8S36 - chains A and I of the 12 polymer chains in the assembly; structure by electron microscopy, 2.90 A resolution.

[Chain A]
Molecule: CRISPR type AFERR-associated protein Csf2
Organism: Klebsiella pneumoniae
Notes: engineered mutation(s): 6xHis-tag
Reference sequence: A0A333ESG5 (A0A333ESG5_KLEPN); residues 1-343 here = UniProt positions 1-343
Sequence (350 residues; each row starts with the number of its first residue):
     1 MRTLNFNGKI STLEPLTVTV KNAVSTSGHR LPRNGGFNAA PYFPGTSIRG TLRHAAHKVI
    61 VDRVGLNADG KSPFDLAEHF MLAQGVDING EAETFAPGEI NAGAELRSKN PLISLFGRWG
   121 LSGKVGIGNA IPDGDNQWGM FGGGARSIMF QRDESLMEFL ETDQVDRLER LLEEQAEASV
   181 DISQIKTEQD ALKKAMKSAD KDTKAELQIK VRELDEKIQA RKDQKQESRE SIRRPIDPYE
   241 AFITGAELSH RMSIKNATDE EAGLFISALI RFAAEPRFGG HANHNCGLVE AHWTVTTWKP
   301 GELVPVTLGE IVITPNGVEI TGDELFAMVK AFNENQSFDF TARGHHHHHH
Disordered / not traced: 343-350
Differences from the reference sequence: expression tag (344-350)

[Chain I]
Molecule: Ts-DNA
Sequence (60 nucleotides; numbered -48 to 11; the number before each row is that of its first residue; numbers below 1 keep their minus sign (DC-48 is residue -48)):
   -48 CCCTCCCTCC AGCTTCCGAG ACCCTTCGGG AGGTGCATCC CGGTCTCGCT TGGCCTCCTC
Disordered / not traced: -48 to -30, 10-11

[Interface between chain A and chain I]
Pairs across the interface (17; chain A residue first):
  Lys21(A) with DG-1(I), hydrogen bond to the base
  Ala145(A) with DG-7(I), base contact
  Gln175(A) with DG-7(I), sugar contact
  Ser179(A) with DG-7(I), hydrogen bond to the phosphate; DG-6(I), phosphate contact
  Ile182(A) with DG-6(I), phosphate contact
  Gln219(A) with DC-4(I), phosphate contact
  Lys222(A) with DT-5(I), salt bridge to the phosphate
  Glu230(A) with DT-5(I), sugar contact
  Ser231(A) with DG-7(I), phosphate contact; DG-6(I), hydrogen bond to the phosphate
  Arg233(A) with DC-8(I), hydrogen bond to the phosphate; DG-7(I), salt bridge to the phosphate
  Arg234(A) with DG-6(I), hydrogen bond to the phosphate; DT-5(I), salt bridge to the phosphate
  Pro235(A) with DG-7(I), base contact; DG-6(I), sugar contact
Also at the interface, not in a pair above, chain A (16 interface residues in all): Arg146, Ala176, Lys186, Asp237
Also at the interface, not in a pair above, chain I (7 interface residues in all): DC-2

[Summary]
16 residues of chain A and 7 residues of chain I are in contact, with 5 hydrogen bonds and 3 salt bridges.
Polar contacts include Lys21(A)-DG-1(I), Ser179(A)-DG-7(I) and Ser231(A)-DG-6(I).
Here chain A is CRISPR type AFERR-associated protein Csf2 (Klebsiella pneumoniae) and chain I is Ts-DNA. Entry
8S36 (DNA-bound Type IV-A3 CRISPR effector in complex with DinG helicase from K. pneumoniae (state II)) was
determined by electron microscopy (same publication as 8RC2, 8RC3, 8RFJ, 8S35 and 8S37).
